Entry 7STB (electron microscopy, 2.72 A resolution); this record covers chains F and H of the 10 polymer chains in the assembly.

Chain F:
Molecule: DNA damage checkpoint control protein RAD17
From: Saccharomyces cerevisiae (strain ATCC 204508 / S288c)
UniProtKB: P48581 (RAD17_YEAST); residue numbers follow UniProt; this construct covers 1-401
Chain sequence (401 residues; each row starts with the number of its first residue):
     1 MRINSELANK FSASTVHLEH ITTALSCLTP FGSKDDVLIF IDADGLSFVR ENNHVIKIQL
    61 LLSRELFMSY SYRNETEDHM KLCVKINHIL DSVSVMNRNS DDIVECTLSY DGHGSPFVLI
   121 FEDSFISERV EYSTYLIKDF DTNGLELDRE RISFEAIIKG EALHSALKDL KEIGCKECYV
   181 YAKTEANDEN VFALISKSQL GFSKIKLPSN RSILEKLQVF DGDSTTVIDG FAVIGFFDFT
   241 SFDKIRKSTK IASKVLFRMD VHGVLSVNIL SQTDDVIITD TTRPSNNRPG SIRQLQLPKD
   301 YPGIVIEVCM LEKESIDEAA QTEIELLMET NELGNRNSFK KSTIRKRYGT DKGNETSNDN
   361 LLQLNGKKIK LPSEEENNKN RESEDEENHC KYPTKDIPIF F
Unresolved in the structure: 1-6, 96-99, 272-302, 330-401
UniProt features mapped onto this chain:
  - modified residue: Ser383 (Phosphoserine)

Chain H:
Molecule: DNA damage checkpoint control protein MEC3
From: Saccharomyces cerevisiae (strain ATCC 204508 / S288c)
UniProtKB: Q02574 (MEC3_YEAST); residue numbers follow UniProt; this construct covers 1-474
Chain sequence (474 residues; each row starts with the number of its first residue):
     1 MKLKLIVNGC EAPDDYKLLR TTINTVASLR KTAILRFNSE RLTIISTPKS SLNSSNNGTI
    61 LRGDTGQLWC TIPHDVFRLY TVISARELNT ITMECNCDSL LSVFKRYDRV MNQGSSSNMT
   121 IKLQSMPEWN TNNGTLSGGT AGGVDTTSKP NPICALGITF EEIVHTSGPN DAIVMNGGVD
   181 EHNGLPTTVG TGNLLASNKV IMHSFKVPVK LLFRAQDTRI QEPMINYIQL MMYKLPPISG
   241 EFGSAFHGFI RRVERYSNVN HIHLMGVKKK EHGNEGDDVE LKIIVNELDW HLEICWNGPL
   301 DSVIQRQEGL TDNPSQNQHI DTDGRQEEGS LPIIEADKPM SSLYTNTRDR EMEENIRYDE
   361 DLLRIEDSSI ADTRGNIYTA DTSGDTEFND ISVMVEKAEQ ESSSTHEVII RCKDWKVCSK
   421 LYAAFEEVVL AISHDESCVF HCSLDRGSLE DSEDVEKPRE RGQIIYYIAR SKGL
Unresolved in the structure: 52-62, 130-150, 164-199, 270-276, 305-402, 449-456
UniProt features mapped onto this chain:
  - modified residue: Ser452 (Phosphoserine)

How chain F and chain H interact:
Contacting residue pairs (42; chain F residue first):
  Lys85(F) with Asp289(H)
  Asn87(F) with Asn258(H); Asp289(H)
  His88(F) with Tyr256(H); Ser257(H); Asn258(H), hydrogen bond; Trp290(H)
  Ile89(F) with Trp290(H), hydrophobic
  Asp91(F) with Arg255(H), hydrogen bond (backbone-side chain); Ser257(H), hydrogen bond
  Ser92(F) with Arg255(H), hydrogen bond (backbone-side chain); Tyr256(H); Trp290(H)
  Ser94(F) with Arg255(H)
  Val95(F) with Arg252(H)
  Asp123(F) with Arg252(H), salt bridge
  Phe125(F) with Phe242(H), hydrophobic; Trp296(H); Asn297(H), hydrogen bond (backbone-backbone); Gly298(H)
  Ile126(F) with Ala245(H); Phe249(H); Arg252(H); Cys295(H); Trp296(H), hydrophobic; Asn297(H)
  Ser127(F) with Ile294(H); Cys295(H), hydrogen bond (backbone-backbone); Asn297(H)
  Glu128(F) with Tyr256(H); Leu292(H); Glu293(H); Ile294(H)
  Arg129(F) with His291(H); Glu293(H), hydrogen bond (backbone-backbone)
  Val130(F) with His291(H); Leu292(H), hydrophobic
  Glu131(F) with Asp289(H); His291(H), hydrogen bond (backbone-backbone)
  Tyr132(F) with Trp290(H)
  Ser133(F) with Asp289(H)
  Tyr135(F) with Asp289(H), hydrogen bond
Also at the interface, not in a pair above, chain F (20 interface residues in all): Val93
Also at the interface, not in a pair above, chain H (21 interface residues in all): Gly248, Val259, Leu288

In short:
20 residues of chain F and 21 residues of chain H are in contact; the contacts include 9 hydrogen bonds and 1
salt bridge. Polar pairs include Asp123(F)-Arg252(H), His88(F)-Asn258(H) and Asp91(F)-Arg255(H).
Chain F is DNA damage checkpoint control protein RAD17 and chain H is DNA damage checkpoint control protein
MEC3, both from Saccharomyces cerevisiae (strain ATCC 204508 / S288c); the structure, Closed state of
Rad24-RFC:9-1-1 bound to a 5' ss/dsDNA junction, was determined by electron microscopy (same publication as
7STE and 7ST9).
